7VVM - chains A and N of the 6 polymer chains in the assembly; structure by electron microscopy, 3.20 A resolution.

# Chain A
Molecule: Guanine nucleotide-binding protein G(s) subunit alpha isoforms short
From: Homo sapiens
Reference sequence: P63092 (GNAS2_HUMAN); aligned to UniProt positions 5-384 over residues 5-384 (the alignment contains insertions or deletions, so no single offset holds)
Chain sequence (380 residues; numbered 5 to 384; the number before each row is that of its first residue):
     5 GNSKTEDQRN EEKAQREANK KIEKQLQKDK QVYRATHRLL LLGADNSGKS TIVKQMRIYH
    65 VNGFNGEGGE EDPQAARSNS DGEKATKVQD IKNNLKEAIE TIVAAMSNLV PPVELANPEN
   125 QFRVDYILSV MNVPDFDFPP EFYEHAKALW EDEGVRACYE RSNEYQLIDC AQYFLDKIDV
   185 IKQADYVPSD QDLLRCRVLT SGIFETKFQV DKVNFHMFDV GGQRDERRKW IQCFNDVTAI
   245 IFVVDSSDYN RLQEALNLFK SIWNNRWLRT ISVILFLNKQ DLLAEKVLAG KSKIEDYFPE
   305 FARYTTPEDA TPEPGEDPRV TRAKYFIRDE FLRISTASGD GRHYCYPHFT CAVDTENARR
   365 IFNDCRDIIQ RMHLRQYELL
Unresolved in the structure: 5-11, 63-205
Construct notes: engineered mutation Asp49 (Gly in P63092), Asn50 (Glu in P63092), Tyr63 (Leu in P63092), Asp249 (Ala in P63092), Asp252 (Ser in P63092), Ala362 (Ile372 in P63092), Ile365 (Val375 in P63092)

# Chain N
Molecule: nanobody Nb35
Notes: antibody fragment or engineered binder
Chain sequence (137 residues; numbered -1 to 135; the number before each row is that of its first residue; numbers below 1 keep their minus sign (Met-1 is residue -1)):
    -1 MGQVQLQESG GGLVQPGGSL RLSCAASGFT FSNYKMNWVR QAPGKGLEWV SDISQSGASI
    59 SYTGSVKGRF TISRDNAKNT LYLQMNSLKP EDTAVYYCAR CPAPFTRDCF DVTSTTYAYR
   119 GQGTQVTVSS LHHHHHH
Unresolved in the structure: -1 to 0, 129-135
Cystine bridges: Cys22-Cys96, Cys99-Cys107

# Chain A / chain N interface
Contacting residue pairs (32; chain A residue first):
  Arg228(A) - Thr114(N)  hydrogen bond
  Asp229(A) - Asp109(N)
  Asp229(A) - Ser112(N)  hydrogen bond (backbone-side chain)
  Asp229(A) - Thr113(N)  hydrogen bond (side chain-backbone)
  Glu230(A) - Asp109(N)
  Glu230(A) - Ser112(N)
  Glu230(A) - Thr114(N)
  Arg231(A) - Phe108(N)
  Arg231(A) - Asp109(N)  hydrogen bond (backbone-side chain)
  Arg232(A) - Pro100(N)
  Arg232(A) - Phe108(N)
  Arg232(A) - Asp109(N)  salt bridge
  Arg232(A) - Tyr117(N)
  Ile235(A) - Phe108(N)  hydrophobic
  Asn254(A) - Lys43(N)  hydrogen bond
  Gln257(A) - Trp47(N)
  Gln257(A) - Thr61(N)  hydrogen bond (side chain-backbone)
  Asn261(A) - Trp47(N)
  Leu262(A) - Phe108(N)  hydrophobic
  Ser265(A) - Asp106(N)
  Ser265(A) - Cys107(N)  hydrogen bond (side chain-backbone)
  Ser265(A) - Phe108(N)
  Ile266(A) - Phe108(N)  hydrophobic
  Asn268(A) - Arg105(N)  hydrogen bond
  Asn268(A) - Asp106(N)
  Asn269(A) - Asp106(N)
  Asn269(A) - Phe108(N)
  Tyr301(A) - Thr61(N)
  Tyr301(A) - Gly62(N)
  Tyr301(A) - Ser63(N)  hydrogen bond (backbone-backbone)
  Pro303(A) - Gly62(N)
  Ser342(A) - Arg105(N)
Other interface residues (no listed pair), chain A (20 interface residues in all): Glu258, Arg270, Asp300
Other interface residues (no listed pair), chain N (19 interface residues in all): Leu45, Lys65, Thr104, Tyr115

# In short
Chain A and chain N form an interface of 20 and 19 residues respectively; the contacts include 9 hydrogen
bonds and 1 salt bridge. Among the polar pairs are Arg232(A)-Asp109(N), Arg228(A)-Thr114(N) and
Asp229(A)-Ser112(N).
Chain A is Guanine nucleotide-binding protein G(s) subunit alpha isoforms short (Homo sapiens) and chain N is
nanobody Nb35; the structure, PTH-bound human PTH1R in complex with Gs (class3), was determined by electron
microscopy (same publication as 7VVJ, 7VVK, 7VVL, 7VVN and 7VVO).
